Entry 3GZ8 (X-ray diffraction, 2.43 A resolution); this record covers chains A and B.

Chain A (and B):
Protein: MutT/nudix family protein
Organism: Shewanella oneidensis
Notes: chain B of this document is another copy of the same molecule, construct and numbering; everything in this record applies to it too
UniProtKB: Q8EFJ3 (Q8EFJ3_SHEON); residue numbers follow UniProt; this construct covers 1-159
Chain sequence (162 residues; row label = number of the first residue in the row; numbers below 1 keep their minus sign (Gly-2 is residue -2)):
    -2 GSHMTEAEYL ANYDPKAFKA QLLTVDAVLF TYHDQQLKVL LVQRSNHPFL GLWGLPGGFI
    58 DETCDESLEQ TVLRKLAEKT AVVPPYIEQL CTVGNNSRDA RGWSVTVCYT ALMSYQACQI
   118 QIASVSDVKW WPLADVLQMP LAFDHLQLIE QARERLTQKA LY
Disordered / not traced: -2 to 0, 155-159
Sequence notes: expression tag (-2 to 0)
Residues lining bound ligands:
  - adenosine-5-diphosphoribose (APR), molecule 1: Tyr10, Pro12, Phe15
  - adenosine-5-diphosphoribose (APR), molecule 2: Leu19, Thr21, Val22, Asp23, Arg41, Asn43, His44, Leu52, Gly54, Gly55, Phe56, Lys76, Arg95, Asp96, Arg98, Ser101, Thr103, Ser121, Phe140, His142
From the paper describing this entry:
  - binding site for adenosine-5-diphosphoribose: Tyr10, Phe15, Asp23, Arg41, Phe56, Lys76, Arg95, Asp96, Arg98, Ser121, His142
  - conformationally variable residues (loop rearrangement, side-chain flip): Lys76, Leu109 to Val125

How chain A and chain B interact:
Residue-residue contacts - 66 pairs, chain A then chain B:
  Met1(A) with His44(B), hydrogen bond (backbone-side chain)
  Thr2(A) with His44(B)
  Glu3(A) with His44(B), hydrogen bond (backbone-side chain); Pro45(B); Phe46(B), hydrogen bond (side chain-backbone)
  Tyr6(A) with His44(B); Arg98(B), hydrogen bond
  Leu7(A) with Arg98(B)
  Tyr10(A) with Leu19(B); Arg98(B)
  Pro12(A) with Leu19(B), hydrophobic
  Lys16(A) with Glu59(B), salt bridge
  Ala17(A) with Ala17(B), hydrophobic; Glu59(B)
  Gln18(A) with Leu20(B); Ile57(B); Glu59(B), hydrogen bond
  Leu19(A) with Tyr10(B)
  Leu20(A) with Gln18(B); Val102(B), hydrophobic
  His44(A) with Met1(B), hydrogen bond (side chain-backbone); Thr2(B); Glu3(B); Tyr6(B)
  Pro45(A) with Glu3(B); Tyr6(B)
  Phe46(A) with Glu3(B), hydrogen bond (backbone-side chain)
  Leu47(A) with Glu3(B)
  Ile57(A) with Gln18(B); Trp100(B), hydrophobic
  Glu59(A) with Lys16(B), salt bridge; Ala17(B); Gln18(B), hydrogen bond; Trp100(B)
  Asp62(A) with Trp100(B), hydrogen bond (backbone-side chain)
  Glu63(A) with Asn92(B); Asn93(B), hydrogen bond (backbone-backbone); Trp100(B)
  Ser64(A) with Gly91(B); Trp100(B)
  Leu65(A) with Gly91(B), hydrogen bond (backbone-backbone); Trp100(B)
  Gln86(A) with Cys88(B); Thr89(B)
  Cys88(A) with Gln86(B)
  Thr89(A) with Leu65(B); Gln86(B); Thr89(B), hydrogen bond; Val104(B)
  Gly91(A) with Ser64(B); Leu65(B), hydrogen bond (backbone-backbone)
  Asn92(A) with Glu63(B)
  Asn93(A) with Glu63(B), hydrogen bond (backbone-backbone)
  Ala97(A) with Leu7(B), hydrophobic
  Arg98(A) with Tyr6(B), hydrogen bond; Leu7(B); Tyr10(B)
  Trp100(A) with Ile57(B), hydrophobic; Glu59(B); Asp62(B), hydrogen bond (side chain-backbone); Glu63(B); Ser64(B); Leu65(B)
  Val102(A) with Leu20(B), hydrophobic; Leu65(B), hydrophobic
  Val104(A) with Thr89(B)
Also at the interface, not in a pair above, chain A (34 interface residues in all): Val90
Also at the interface, not in a pair above, chain B (32 interface residues in all): Thr68, Ala97

In short:
Chain A and chain B form an interface of 34 and 32 residues respectively, with 16 hydrogen bonds and 2 salt
bridges. Among the polar pairs are Lys16(A)-Glu59(B), Met1(A)-His44(B) and Glu3(A)-His44(B). Ligands of chain
A: adenosine-5-diphosphoribose. The paper reports a binding site for adenosine-5-diphosphoribose at Tyr10(A),
Phe15(A) and Asp23(A) among others; conformational variability at Lys76(A) and Leu109(A).
Both chains are MutT/nudix family protein (Shewanella oneidensis). Entry 3GZ8 (Cocrystal structure of NUDIX
domain of Shewanella oneidensis NrtR complexed with ADP ribose) was determined by X-ray diffraction, deposited
together with 3GZ5 and 3GZ6.
